5N4M - chain A; structure by X-ray diffraction, 1.59 A resolution.

[Chain A]
Molecule: Myelin P2 protein
From: Homo sapiens
Reference sequence: P02689 (MYP2_HUMAN); residues 1-132 here = UniProt positions 1-132
Amino-acid sequence (133 residues; row label = number of the first residue in the row; numbering starts at 0):
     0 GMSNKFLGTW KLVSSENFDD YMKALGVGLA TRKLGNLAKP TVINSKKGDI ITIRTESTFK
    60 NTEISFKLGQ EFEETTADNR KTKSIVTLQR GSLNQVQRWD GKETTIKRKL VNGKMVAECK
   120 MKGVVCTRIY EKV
Differences from the reference sequence: expression tag (0); engineered mutation Asn43 (Ile in P02689)
Ligand contacts:
  - D-malate (MLT): Lys10, Ala37, Lys38, Ser56, Thr57
  - palmitic acid / vaccenic acid: Phe17, Tyr20, Met21, Leu24, Val26, Thr30, Gly34, Ala37, Pro39, Thr54, Ser56, Phe58, Lys59, Ala76, Asp77, Arg79, Ile105, Arg107, Ala116, Cys118, Arg127, Tyr129
From the paper describing this entry:
  - mutagenesis - I42N (+48 degC): decreased stability
  - mutagenesis - I42N: decreased expression

[In short]
Bound to chain A: palmitic acid / vaccenic acid and D-malate. From the paper: I42N reduces stability; I42N
reduces expression.
Chain A is Myelin P2 protein (Homo sapiens); the structure, Human myelin protein P2, mutant I43N, was
determined by X-ray diffraction (same publication as 5N4P and 5N4Q).
